9FVS - chain A; structure by X-ray diffraction, 1.40 A resolution.

Chain A:
Name: heme oxygenase (biliverdin-producing)
From: Corynebacterium diphtheriae
Notes: EC 1.14.14.18
UniProtKB: Q54AI1 (Q54AI1_CORDP); numbering as in UniProt (aligned over 1-215)
Amino-acid sequence (215 residues; row label = number of the first residue in the row):
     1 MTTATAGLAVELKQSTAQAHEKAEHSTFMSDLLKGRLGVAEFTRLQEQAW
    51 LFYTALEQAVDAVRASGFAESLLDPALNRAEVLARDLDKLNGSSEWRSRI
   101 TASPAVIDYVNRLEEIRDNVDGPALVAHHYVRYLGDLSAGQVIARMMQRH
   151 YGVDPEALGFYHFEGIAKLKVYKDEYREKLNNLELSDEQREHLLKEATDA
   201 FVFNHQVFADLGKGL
Unresolved in the structure: 1-4, 215
Differences from the reference sequence: conflict Ala-139 (Gly in Q54AI1)
Ion coordination: protoporphyrin IX containing co Co near His-20 (its only coordinating residue here)
Ligand contacts: protoporphyrin IX containing co (COH): Ala-9, Lys-13, His-20, Ala-23, Glu-24, Met-29, Leu-33, Tyr-130, Val-131, Arg-132, Leu-134, Gly-135, Ser-138, Ala-139, Val-142, Ile-143, Met-146, Arg-177, Phe-201, Asn-204, Phe-208

Overview:
Ligands of chain A: protoporphyrin IX containing co.
Chain A is heme oxygenase (biliverdin-producing) (Corynebacterium diphtheriae); the structure, Crystal
structure of Heme-Oxygenase mutant G139A from Corynebacterium diphtheriae complexed with Cobalt-porphyrine
(HumO-Co(III)), was determined by X-ray diffraction (same publication as 9F5U, 9F66, 9FW4 and 9FY4).
